3WVQ - chains A and B; structure by X-ray diffraction, 1.96 A resolution.

# Chain A (and B)
Molecule: PGM1
Source organism: Streptomyces cirratus
Notes: chain B of this document is another copy of the same molecule, construct and numbering; everything in this record applies to it too
Sequence (447 residues; row label = number of the first residue in the row):
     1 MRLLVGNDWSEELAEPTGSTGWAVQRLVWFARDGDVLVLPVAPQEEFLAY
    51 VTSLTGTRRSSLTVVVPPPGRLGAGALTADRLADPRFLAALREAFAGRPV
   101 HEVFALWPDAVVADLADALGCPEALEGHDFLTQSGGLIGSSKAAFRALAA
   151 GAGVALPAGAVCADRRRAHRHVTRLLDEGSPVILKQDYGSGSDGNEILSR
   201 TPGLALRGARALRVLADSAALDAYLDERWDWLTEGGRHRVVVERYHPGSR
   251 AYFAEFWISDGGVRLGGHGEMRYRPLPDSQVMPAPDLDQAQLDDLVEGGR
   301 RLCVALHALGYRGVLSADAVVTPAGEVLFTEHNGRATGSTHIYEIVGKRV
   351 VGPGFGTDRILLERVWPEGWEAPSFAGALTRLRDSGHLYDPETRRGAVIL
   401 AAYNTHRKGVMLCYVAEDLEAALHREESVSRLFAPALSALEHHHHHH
Not modelled in the structure: 434-447 (chain B: 273-277, 368-373, 434-447)
Modified positions: Mse-1, Mse-271, Mse-282, Mse-411 (selenomethionine; parent Met)
From the paper describing this entry:
  - catalytic residues: Arg-335 (proposed by the authors, not directly observed)
  - mutagenesis - E255D, E255S, S316D, R335M, R335N, R335Q, S339A: abolished catalytic activity
  - mutagenesis - A14Q, A14R, S190A, S190L: decreased catalytic activity on NVKDGPT
  - mutagenesis - A14L: unchanged catalytic activity

# How chain A and chain B interact
Pairs across the interface (42):
  Glu-12(A) / Arg-167(B)  salt bridge
  Arg-71(A) / Arg-166(B)
  Ala-110(A) / Arg-167(B)
  Asp-114(A) / Arg-170(B)  salt bridge
  Asp-129(A) / Ala-150(B)
  Phe-130(A) / Ala-147(B)
  Phe-130(A) / Ala-150(B)
  Gln-133(A) / Arg-146(B)  hydrogen bond
  Gln-133(A) / Ala-147(B)
  Gln-133(A) / Ala-150(B)
  Gln-133(A) / Gly-159(B)  hydrogen bond (side chain-backbone)
  Gln-133(A) / Ala-160(B)
  Gln-133(A) / Val-161(B)
  Ser-134(A) / Val-161(B)
  Ser-134(A) / Arg-167(B)
  Gly-135(A) / Ala-147(B)
  Leu-137(A) / Arg-239(B)
  Arg-146(A) / Gln-133(B)  hydrogen bond
  Ala-147(A) / Phe-130(B)
  Ala-147(A) / Gln-133(B)
  Ala-147(A) / Gly-135(B)
  Leu-148(A) / Leu-309(B)  hydrophobic
  Ala-150(A) / Asp-129(B)
  Ala-150(A) / Phe-130(B)
  Ala-150(A) / Gln-133(B)
  Gly-159(A) / Gln-133(B)  hydrogen bond (backbone-side chain)
  Ala-160(A) / Gln-133(B)
  Val-161(A) / Glu-12(B)
  Val-161(A) / Gln-133(B)
  Val-161(A) / Ser-134(B)
  Arg-167(A) / Glu-12(B)  salt bridge
  Arg-167(A) / Ala-110(B)
  Arg-167(A) / Ser-134(B)
  Arg-170(A) / Asp-114(B)  salt bridge
  Gly-236(A) / Arg-237(B)
  Arg-237(A) / Gly-236(B)
  Arg-237(A) / Arg-237(B)
  Arg-239(A) / Leu-137(B)
  Ala-305(A) / Ala-308(B)
  Ala-308(A) / Ala-305(B)
  Ala-308(A) / Ala-308(B)  hydrophobic
  Leu-309(A) / Leu-148(B)  hydrophobic
Other interface residues (no listed pair), chain A (29 interface residues in all): Thr-132, Gly-151, Arg-166, Gly-310
Other interface residues (no listed pair), chain B (30 interface residues in all): Arg-71, Thr-132, Gly-151, Ala-163, Gly-310

# Summary
29 residues of chain A face 30 of chain B across their interface; the contacts include 4 hydrogen bonds and 4
salt bridges. Among the polar pairs are Glu-12(A)/Arg-167(B), Asp-114(A)/Arg-170(B) and Gln-133(A)/Arg-146(B).
The paper reports the catalytic residue Arg-335(A); E255D, E255S and S316D of chain A, among others, abolish
catalytic activity; 12 substitutions were tested in all.
Both chains are PGM1 (Streptomyces cirratus). Entry 3WVQ (Structure of ATP grasp protein) was determined by
X-ray diffraction.
